3ECK - chains A and C of the 4 polymer chains in the assembly; structure by X-ray diffraction, 1.60 A resolution.

Chain A (and C):
Molecule: PROTEIN (Homoprotocatechuate 2,3-dioxygenase)
From: Brevibacterium fuscum
Notes: EC 1.13.11.15; chain C of this document is another copy of the same molecule, construct and numbering; everything in this record applies to it too
Reference sequence: Q45135 (Q45135_9MICO); residues 1-365 here = UniProt positions 1-365
Amino-acid sequence (365 residues; numbered 1 to 365; the number before each row is that of its first residue):
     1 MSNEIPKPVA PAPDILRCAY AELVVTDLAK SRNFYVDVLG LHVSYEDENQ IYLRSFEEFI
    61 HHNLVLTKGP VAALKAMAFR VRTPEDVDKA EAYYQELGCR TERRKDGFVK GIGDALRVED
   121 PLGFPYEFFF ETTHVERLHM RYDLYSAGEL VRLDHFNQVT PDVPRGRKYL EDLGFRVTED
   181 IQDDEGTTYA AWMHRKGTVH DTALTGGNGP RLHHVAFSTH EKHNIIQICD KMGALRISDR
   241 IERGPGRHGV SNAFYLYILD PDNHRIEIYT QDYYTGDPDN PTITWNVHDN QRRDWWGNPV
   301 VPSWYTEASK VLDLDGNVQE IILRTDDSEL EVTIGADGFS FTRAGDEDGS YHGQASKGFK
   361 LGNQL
Unresolved in the structure: 1-3, 363-365
Sequence notes: engineered mutation Leu323 (Glu in Q45135)
Bound ions: Fe2+: His155, His214, Glu267
Reported in the primary citation:
  - catalytic residues: His200
  - binding site for the ligand XXG: Tyr257
  - mutagenesis - E323L: unchanged catalytic activity

Interface between chain A and chain C:
Contacting residue pairs (83):
  Lys222(A) - Ile226(C)
  Ile226(A) - Phe254(C)  hydrophobic
  Ile226(A) - Trp296(C)  hydrophobic
  Cys229(A) - Trp296(C)
  Asp230(A) - Arg247(C)  salt bridge
  Asp230(A) - Trp295(C)  hydrogen bond (backbone-side chain)
  Asp230(A) - Trp296(C)  hydrogen bond
  Gly233(A) - Gln291(C)  hydrogen bond (backbone-side chain)
  Gly233(A) - Trp295(C)
  Ala234(A) - Trp295(C)
  Arg236(A) - Trp285(C)
  Arg236(A) - Asp289(C)  salt bridge
  Arg236(A) - Gln291(C)
  Arg236(A) - Thr342(C)  hydrogen bond (side chain-backbone)
  Arg236(A) - Arg343(C)  hydrogen bond (backbone-side chain)
  Ser238(A) - Gln291(C)  hydrogen bond
  Ser238(A) - Trp295(C)
  Ser238(A) - Trp296(C)
  Ser238(A) - Thr342(C)
  Ser238(A) - Lys357(C)  hydrogen bond (backbone-side chain)
  Asp239(A) - Thr342(C)
  Asp239(A) - Arg343(C)  salt bridge
  Asp239(A) - Gly349(C)
  Asp239(A) - Tyr351(C)
  Ile241(A) - Trp296(C)  hydrophobic
  Ile241(A) - Lys357(C)  hydrogen bond (backbone-side chain)
  Glu242(A) - Lys357(C)
  Gly244(A) - Asn298(C)  hydrogen bond (backbone-side chain)
  Pro245(A) - Trp296(C)
  Arg247(A) - Asp230(C)  salt bridge
  Phe254(A) - Ile226(C)  hydrophobic
  Trp285(A) - Arg236(C)
  Asp289(A) - Arg236(C)  salt bridge
  Gln291(A) - Gly233(C)  hydrogen bond (side chain-backbone)
  Gln291(A) - Arg236(C)
  Gln291(A) - Ser238(C)  hydrogen bond
  Trp295(A) - Asp230(C)  hydrogen bond (side chain-backbone)
  Trp295(A) - Gly233(C)
  Trp295(A) - Ala234(C)
  Trp295(A) - Ser238(C)
  Trp296(A) - Ile226(C)  hydrophobic
  Trp296(A) - Cys229(C)
  Trp296(A) - Asp230(C)  hydrogen bond
  Trp296(A) - Ser238(C)
  Trp296(A) - Ile241(C)  hydrophobic
  Trp296(A) - Pro245(C)
  Asn298(A) - Gly244(C)  hydrogen bond (side chain-backbone)
  Pro299(A) - Phe359(C)  hydrophobic
  Val300(A) - Phe359(C)
  Val301(A) - Lys357(C)
  Val301(A) - Phe359(C)  hydrophobic
  Pro302(A) - Gly358(C)
  Pro302(A) - Phe359(C)
  Thr342(A) - Arg236(C)  hydrogen bond (backbone-side chain)
  Thr342(A) - Ser238(C)
  Thr342(A) - Asp239(C)
  Arg343(A) - Arg236(C)  hydrogen bond (side chain-backbone)
  Arg343(A) - Ile237(C)
  Arg343(A) - Asp239(C)  salt bridge
  Gly349(A) - Asp239(C)
  Gln354(A) - Gly362(C)
  Lys357(A) - Ser238(C)  hydrogen bond (side chain-backbone)
  Lys357(A) - Ile241(C)  hydrogen bond (side chain-backbone)
  Lys357(A) - Val301(C)
  Gly358(A) - Pro302(C)
  Gly358(A) - Leu361(C)
  Gly358(A) - Gly362(C)  hydrogen bond (backbone-backbone)
  Phe359(A) - Pro299(C)  hydrophobic
  Phe359(A) - Val301(C)  hydrophobic
  Phe359(A) - Pro302(C)
  Phe359(A) - Phe359(C)  hydrophobic
  Phe359(A) - Lys360(C)
  Phe359(A) - Gly362(C)
  Lys360(A) - Phe359(C)
  Lys360(A) - Lys360(C)  hydrogen bond (backbone-backbone)
  Lys360(A) - Leu361(C)
  Lys360(A) - Gly362(C)
  Leu361(A) - Gly358(C)
  Leu361(A) - Lys360(C)
  Gly362(A) - Gln354(C)  hydrogen bond (backbone-side chain)
  Gly362(A) - Gly358(C)  hydrogen bond (backbone-backbone)
  Gly362(A) - Phe359(C)
  Gly362(A) - Lys360(C)
Interface residues without a listed pair, chain A (42 interface residues in all): His223, Met232, Ile237, Gly297, Asp348, Tyr351, Ala355
Interface residues without a listed pair, chain C (40 interface residues in all): Lys222, Glu242, Gly297, Val300, Asp348, Ala355

Overview:
42 residues of chain A and 40 residues of chain C are in contact; the contacts include 22 hydrogen bonds and 6
salt bridges. Polar pairs include Asp230(A)-Arg247(C), Arg236(A)-Asp289(C) and Asp239(A)-Arg343(C). The Fe2+
site is built by His155(A), His214(A) and Glu267(A). From the paper: the catalytic residue His200(A); E323L of
chain A leaves catalytic activity unchanged.
Chain A and chain C are both PROTEIN (Homoprotocatechuate 2,3-dioxygenase) (Brevibacterium fuscum); the
structure, Structure of E323L Homoprotocatechuate 2,3-dioxygenase from Brevibacterium fuscum in complex with
putative O-O bond cleavage intermediate ..., was determined by X-ray diffraction (same publication as 3ECJ).
